8W0G - chains 5 and B of the 12 polymer chains in the assembly; structure by electron microscopy, 3.80 A resolution.

[Chain 5]
Name: DNA replication licensing factor MCM5
Source organism: Homo sapiens
Notes: EC 3.6.4.12
UniProtKB: P33992 (MCM5_HUMAN); numbering as in UniProt (aligned over 1-734)
Chain sequence (734 residues; each row starts with the number of its first residue):
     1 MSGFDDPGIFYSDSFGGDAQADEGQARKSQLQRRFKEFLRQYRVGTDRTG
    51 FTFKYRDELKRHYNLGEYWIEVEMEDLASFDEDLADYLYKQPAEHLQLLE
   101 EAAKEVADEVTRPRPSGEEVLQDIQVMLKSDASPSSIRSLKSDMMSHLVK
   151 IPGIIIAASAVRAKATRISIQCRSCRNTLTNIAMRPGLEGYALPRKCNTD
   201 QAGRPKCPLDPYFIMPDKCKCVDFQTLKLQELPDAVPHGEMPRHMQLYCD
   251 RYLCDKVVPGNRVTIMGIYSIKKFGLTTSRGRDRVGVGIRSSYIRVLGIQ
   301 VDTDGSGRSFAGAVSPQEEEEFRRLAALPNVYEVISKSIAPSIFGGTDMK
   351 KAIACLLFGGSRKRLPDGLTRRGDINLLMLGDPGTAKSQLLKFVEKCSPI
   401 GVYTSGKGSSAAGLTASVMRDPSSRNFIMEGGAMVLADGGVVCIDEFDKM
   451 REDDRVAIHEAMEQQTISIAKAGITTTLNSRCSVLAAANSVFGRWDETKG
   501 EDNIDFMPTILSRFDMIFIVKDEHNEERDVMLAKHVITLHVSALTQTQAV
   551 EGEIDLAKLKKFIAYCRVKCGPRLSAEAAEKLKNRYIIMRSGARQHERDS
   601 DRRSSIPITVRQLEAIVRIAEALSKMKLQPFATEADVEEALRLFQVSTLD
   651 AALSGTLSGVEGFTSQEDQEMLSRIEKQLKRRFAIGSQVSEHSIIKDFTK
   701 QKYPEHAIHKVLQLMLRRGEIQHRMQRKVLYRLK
Disordered / not traced: 1, 12-25, 198-207, 273-291, 307-313, 491-506, 521-552, 594-606, 661-664, 685-689, 719-734
Swiss-Prot annotation at these positions:
  - binding site (ADP): Arg371
  - modified residue: Ser2 (N-acetylserine), Ser315 (Phosphoserine), Lys392 (N6-acetyllysine), Lys396 (N6-acetyllysine), Ser605 (Phosphoserine), Lys696 (N6-acetyllysine)
  - natural variant: Thr466 (T466I: In MGORS8)
Metal / ion sites: Zn2+: Cys172, Cys175, Cys197
Ligand contacts: ADP (adenosine-5'-diphosphate): Arg371, Glu463, Arg513, Val610, Arg611, Glu614

[Chain B]
Name: DNA replication licensing factor MCM3
Source organism: Homo sapiens
Notes: EC 3.6.4.12
UniProtKB: P25205 (MCM3_HUMAN); numbering as in UniProt (aligned over 2-808)
Chain sequence (810 residues; row label = number of the first residue in the row; numbers below 1 keep their minus sign (Ser-1 is residue -1)):
    -1 SNAAGTVVLDDVELREAQRDYLDFLDDEEDQGIYQSKVRELISDNQYRLI
    49 VNVNDLRRKNEKRANRLLNNAFEELVAFQRALKDFVASIDATYAKQYEEF
    99 YVGLEGSFGSKHVSPRTLTSCFLSCVVCVEGIVTKCSLVRPKVVRSVHYC
   149 PATKKTIERRYSDLTTLVAFPSSSVYPTKDEENNPLETEYGLSVYKDHQT
   199 ITIQEMPEKAPAGQLPRSVDVILDDDLVDKAKPGDRVQVVGTYRCLPGKK
   249 GGYTSGTFRTVLIACNVKQMSKDAQPSFSAEDIAKIKKFSKTRSKDIFDQ
   299 LAKSLAPSIHGHDYVKKAILCLLLGGVERDLENGSHIRGDINILLIGDPS
   349 VAKSQLLRYVLCTAPRAIPTTGRGSSGVGLTAAVTTDQETGERRLEAGAM
   399 VLADRGVVCIDEFDKMSDMDRTAIHEVMEQGRVTIAKAGIHARLNARCSV
   449 LAAANPVYGRYDQYKTPMENIGLQDSLLSRFDLLFIMLDQMDPEQDREIS
   499 DHVLRMHRYRAPGEQDGDAMPLGSAVDILATDDPNFSQEDQQDTQIYEKH
   549 DNLLHGTKKKKEKMVSAAFMKKYIHVAKIIKPVLTQESATYIAEEYSRLR
   599 SQDSMSSDTARTSPVTARTLETLIRLATAHAKARMSKTVDLQDAEEAVEL
   649 VQYAYFKKVLEKEKKRKKRSEDESETEDEEEKSQEDQEQKRKRRKTRQPD
   699 AKDGDSYDPYDFSDTEEEMPQVHTPKTADSQETKESQKVELSESRLKAFK
   749 VALLDVFREAHAQSIGMNRLTESINRDSEEPFSSVEIQAALSKMQDDNQV
   799 MVSEGIIFLI
Disordered / not traced: -1 to 3, 163-171, 247-254, 525-560, 605-609, 656-808
Construct notes: expression tag (-1 to 1)
Swiss-Prot annotation at these positions:
  - motif: Ser477 to Asp480 (Arginine finger)
  - binding site (ADP): Gln353, Leu393, Glu394, Ala395, Ala397
  - binding site (ATP): Ala523, Arg664
  - modified residue: Ala2 (N-acetylalanine), Ser160 (Phosphoserine), Ser275 (Phosphoserine), Lys293 (N6-acetyllysine), Ser535 (Phosphoserine), Lys547 (N6-acetyllysine), Ser611 (Phosphoserine), Ser668 (Phosphoserine), Ser672 (Phosphoserine), Thr674 (Phosphothreonine), Ser681 (Phosphoserine), Tyr708 (Phosphotyrosine), Ser711 (Phosphoserine), Thr713 (Phosphothreonine), Thr722 (Phosphothreonine), Thr725 (Phosphothreonine), Ser728 (Phosphoserine), Ser734 (Phosphoserine)
  - mutagenesis: Ser535 (S535A: 50% reduction in phosphorylation by ATM or ATR)
Metal / ion sites: Mg2+: Ser352 (together with ADP)
Ligand contacts:
  - ADP (adenosine-5'-diphosphate): Ser306, Ile307, His308, His310, Asp346, Pro347, Ser348, Val349, Ala350, Lys351, Ser352, Gln353, Ile497, Val501
  - ATP (adenosine-5'-triphosphate): Glu427, Ala615, Arg616, Glu619

[How chain 5 and chain B interact]
Residue-residue contacts (12; chain 5 residue first):
  Phe4(5) - Tyr174(B)
  Phe4(5) - Thr186(B)
  Phe4(5) - Tyr188(B)
  Asp5(5) - Leu184(B)
  Asp5(5) - Glu185(B)
  Asp5(5) - Thr186(B)  hydrogen bond
  Asp5(5) - Tyr188(B)  hydrogen bond
  Asp6(5) - Thr176(B)  hydrogen bond (backbone-side chain)
  Asp6(5) - Pro183(B)
  Gln171(5) - Glu179(B)
  Thr178(5) - Glu179(B)
  Lys218(5) - Glu180(B)  salt bridge
Also at the interface, not in a pair above, chain 5 (10 interface residues in all): Ser2, Gly8, Arg176, Thr180
Also at the interface, not in a pair above, chain B (11 interface residues in all): Lys177, Asn181

[In short]
10 residues of chain 5 and 11 residues of chain B are in contact; the contacts include 3 hydrogen bonds and 1
salt bridge. Among the polar pairs are Lys218(5)-Glu180(B), Asp5(5)-Thr186(B) and Asp5(5)-Tyr188(B). Chain 5
binds ADP. Ligands of chain B: ADP and ATP.
Here chain 5 is DNA replication licensing factor MCM5 and chain B is DNA replication licensing factor MCM3,
both from Homo sapiens. Entry 8W0G (Cryo-EM structure of a human MCM2-7 dimer) was determined by electron
microscopy, deposited together with 8W0E, 8W0F, 8W0I and 9CAQ.
